4BS2 - chains A and B; structure by solution NMR.

== Chain A ==
Protein: Tar DNA-binding protein 43
From: Homo sapiens
Notes: fragment: rna binding domain, residues 102-269
UniProt: Q13148 (TADBP_HUMAN); numbering as in UniProt (aligned over 102-269)
Amino-acid sequence (174 residues; each row starts with the number of its first residue):
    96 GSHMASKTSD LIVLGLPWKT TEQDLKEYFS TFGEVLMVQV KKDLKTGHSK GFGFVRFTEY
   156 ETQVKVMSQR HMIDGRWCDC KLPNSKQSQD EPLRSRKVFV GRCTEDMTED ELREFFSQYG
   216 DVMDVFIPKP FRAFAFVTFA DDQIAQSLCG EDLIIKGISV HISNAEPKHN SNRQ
Differences from the reference sequence: expression tag (96-101)
Swiss-Prot annotation at these positions:
  - motif: Ile239 to Ile250 (Nuclear export signal)
  - modified residue: Ser183 (Phosphoserine)
  - cross-link (Glycyl lysine isopeptide (Lys-Gly)): Lys102 (interchain with G-Cter in SUMO2), Lys181 (interchain with G-Cter in SUMO2), Lys263 (interchain with G-Cter in SUMO2)
  - natural variant: Asp169 (D169G: In ALS10), Asn267 (N267S: In ALS10)
  - mutagenesis: Thr103 to Ser183 (Loss of RNA-binding and reduced interaction with PPIA/CYPA), Leu106 to Cys175 (Completely abolishes RNA binding), Leu106 to Leu111 (Completely abolishes RNA binding), Phe147 to Phe149 (Highly reduces binding to RNA and DNA), Val193 to Ile257 (Alters but does not abolish RNA binding)

== Chain B ==
Molecule: 12-nt RNA strand
Sequence (12 nucleotides; numbered 1 to 12; the number before each row is that of its first residue):
     1 GUGUGAAUGA AU

== Chain A / chain B interface ==
Residue-residue contacts - 45 pairs, chain A then chain B:
  Asp105(A) - G5(B)  base contact
  Ile107(A) - U4(B)  base contact
  Leu109(A) - G3(B)  sugar contact
  Leu109(A) - U4(B)  base contact
  Gly110(A) - G3(B)  base contact
  Trp113(A) - G1(B)  sugar contact
  Lys136(A) - A6(B)  phosphate contact
  Leu139(A) - A7(B)  base contact
  Lys145(A) - G3(B)  sugar contact
  Lys145(A) - G5(B)  phosphate contact
  Phe147(A) - G3(B)  sugar contact
  Phe147(A) - U4(B)  sugar contact
  Phe147(A) - G5(B)  sugar contact
  Phe149(A) - G5(B)  base contact
  Arg171(A) - G3(B)  base contact
  Asp174(A) - G3(B)  base contact
  Lys176(A) - U4(B)  base contact
  Pro178(A) - U4(B)  base contact
  Pro178(A) - G5(B)  base contact
  Asn179(A) - U4(B)  base contact
  Ser180(A) - G5(B)  sugar contact
  Lys181(A) - G5(B)  base contact
  Lys192(A) - G9(B)  base contact
  Phe194(A) - U8(B)  base contact
  Arg197(A) - G5(B)  sugar contact
  Arg197(A) - A6(B)  phosphate contact
  Arg197(A) - A7(B)  phosphate contact
  Phe221(A) - G9(B)  sugar contact
  Phe221(A) - A10(B)  phosphate contact
  Arg227(A) - A7(B)  sugar contact
  Ala228(A) - A6(B)  sugar contact
  Ala228(A) - A7(B)  base contact
  Phe229(A) - A7(B)  sugar contact
  Phe229(A) - U8(B)  sugar contact
  Phe229(A) - G9(B)  phosphate contact
  Phe231(A) - U8(B)  sugar contact
  Phe231(A) - G9(B)  base contact
  Ser254(A) - G5(B)  base contact
  Ser258(A) - U8(B)  base contact
  Asn259(A) - U8(B)  base contact
  Ala260(A) - U8(B)  base contact
  Glu261(A) - U8(B)  base contact
  Glu261(A) - G9(B)  base contact
  Lys263(A) - G9(B)  sugar contact
  Lys263(A) - A10(B)  base contact
Other interface residues (no listed pair), chain A (39 interface residues in all): Ser144, Gly146, Trp172, Leu177, Gly196, Pro223, Pro262, His264

== Overview ==
The interface between chain A and chain B involves 39 residues on one side and 9 on the other. UniProt lists
14 mutagenesis sites on chain A.
Here chain A is Tar DNA-binding protein 43 (Homo sapiens) and chain B is a 12-nt RNA strand. Entry 4BS2 (NMR
structure of human TDP-43 tandem RRMs in complex with UG-rich RNA) was determined by solution NMR.
